Entry 7EJS (X-ray diffraction, 2.39 A resolution); this record covers chains A and B.

== Chain A (and B) ==
Protein: Enhancer of rudimentary homolog 2, Protein pid-3
Organism: Caenorhabditis elegans
Notes: chain B of this document is another copy of the same molecule, construct and numbering; everything in this record applies to it too
UniProtKB: chimeric construct of Q20057, O76616: residues 1-103 from Q20057 (Q20057_CAEEL) positions 1-103 (same numbers); residues 124-145 from O76616 positions 179-200 (UniProt number = residue number + 55)
Amino-acid sequence (145 residues; numbered 1 to 145; the number before each row is that of its first residue):
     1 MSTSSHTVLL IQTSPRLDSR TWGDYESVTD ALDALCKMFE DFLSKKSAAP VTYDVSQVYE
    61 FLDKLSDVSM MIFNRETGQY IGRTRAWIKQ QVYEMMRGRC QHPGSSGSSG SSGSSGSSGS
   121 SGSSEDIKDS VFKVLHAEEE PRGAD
Disordered / not traced: 1-4, 98-123, 138-145 (chain B: 1-3, 99-122, 138-145)
Construct notes: linker (104-123)
What the authors report for this chain:
  - mutagenesis - M38D: decreased localization
  - mutagenesis - D67A (4.3 uM vs. 8.5 uM): unchanged binding to EBM
  - contacts within the chain: Lys-45/Asp-126 (backbone contact), Lys-45/Ser-130 (hydrogen bond), Asp-41/Ser-130 (hydrogen bond), Thr-21/His-136 (hydrogen bond)
  - mutagenesis - M38D: increased localization to nucleus
  - mutagenesis - D67A: increased localization to granules

== Interface between chain A and chain B ==
Residue-residue contacts (39; chain A residue first):
  Val-8(A) / Met-71(B)  hydrophobic
  Leu-10(A) / Leu-10(B)  hydrophobic
  Leu-10(A) / Trp-22(B)
  Ile-11(A) / Trp-22(B)  hydrogen bond (backbone-side chain)
  Leu-17(A) / His-136(B)  hydrogen bond (backbone-side chain)
  Asp-18(A) / His-136(B)
  Arg-20(A) / Thr-21(B)  hydrogen bond (backbone-side chain)
  Arg-20(A) / Trp-22(B)  hydrogen bond (side chain-backbone)
  Arg-20(A) / Gly-23(B)
  Arg-20(A) / Asp-24(B)  salt bridge
  Arg-20(A) / Leu-135(B)  hydrogen bond (side chain-backbone)
  Arg-20(A) / His-136(B)  hydrogen bond
  Thr-21(A) / Arg-20(B)  hydrogen bond (side chain-backbone)
  Thr-21(A) / Trp-22(B)  hydrogen bond (backbone-side chain)
  Trp-22(A) / Ile-11(B)  hydrogen bond (side chain-backbone)
  Trp-22(A) / Arg-20(B)  hydrogen bond (backbone-side chain)
  Trp-22(A) / Thr-21(B)  hydrogen bond (side chain-backbone)
  Trp-22(A) / Trp-22(B)
  Gly-23(A) / Arg-20(B)
  Asp-24(A) / Arg-20(B)  salt bridge
  Asp-67(A) / Trp-22(B)
  Met-71(A) / Val-8(B)  hydrophobic
  Met-71(A) / Met-71(B)  hydrophobic
  Met-71(A) / Tyr-80(B)  hydrophobic
  Asn-74(A) / Gln-79(B)
  Thr-77(A) / Gln-79(B)  hydrogen bond
  Gln-79(A) / Asn-74(B)  hydrogen bond
  Gln-79(A) / Thr-77(B)  hydrogen bond
  Gln-79(A) / Gln-79(B)
  Gln-79(A) / Tyr-80(B)
  Tyr-80(A) / Met-71(B)
  Tyr-80(A) / Gln-79(B)
  Tyr-80(A) / Tyr-80(B)  hydrogen bond (backbone-backbone)
  Ile-81(A) / Gln-79(B)
  Phe-132(A) / Asp-18(B)
  Leu-135(A) / Arg-20(B)  hydrogen bond (backbone-side chain)
  His-136(A) / Leu-17(B)  hydrogen bond (side chain-backbone)
  His-136(A) / Asp-18(B)
  His-136(A) / Arg-20(B)  hydrogen bond
Also at the interface, not in a pair above, chain A (22 interface residues in all): Gln-12, Ala-137
Also at the interface, not in a pair above, chain B (22 interface residues in all): Asp-67, Ile-81, Gly-82, Phe-132, Ala-137
Interface features reported in the paper:
  - interface residues, chain A: Ile-11(A)
  - hot spots on chain A (mutagenesis) - D67A: abolished binding to TOST-1
  - interface residues, chain B: Phe-132(B), Leu-135(B)

== In short ==
Chain A and chain B each contribute 22 residues to their interface, with 18 hydrogen bonds and 2 salt bridges.
Polar contacts include Arg-20(A)/Asp-24(B), Ile-11(A)/Trp-22(B) and Leu-17(A)/His-136(B). The paper reports
that M38D of chain A reduces localization; interface residues Ile-11(A) and Phe-132(B) among others.
Both chains are Enhancer of rudimentary homolog 2, Protein pid-3 (Caenorhabditis elegans). Entry 7EJS
(Structure of ERH-2 bound to PICS-1) was determined by X-ray diffraction (same publication as 7D1L, 7D2Y and
7EJO).
